Entry 5MI0 (X-ray diffraction, 2.35 A resolution); this record covers chains B and C of the 3 polymer chains in the assembly.

# Chain B
Name: Monoclonal antibody 9AD4
Organism: Mus musculus
Notes: antibody fragment or engineered binder
Sequence (258 residues; each row starts with the number of its first residue; numbers below 1 keep their minus sign (Met-18 is residue -18)):
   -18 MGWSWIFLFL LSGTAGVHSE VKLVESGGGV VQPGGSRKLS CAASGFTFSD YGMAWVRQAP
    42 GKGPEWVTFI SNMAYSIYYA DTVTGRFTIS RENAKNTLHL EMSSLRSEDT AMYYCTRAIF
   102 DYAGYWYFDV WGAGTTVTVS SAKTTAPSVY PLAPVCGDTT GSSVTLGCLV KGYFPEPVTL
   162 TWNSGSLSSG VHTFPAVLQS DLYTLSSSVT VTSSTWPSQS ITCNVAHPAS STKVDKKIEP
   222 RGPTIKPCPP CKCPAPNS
Not modelled in the structure: -18 to 1, 223-239
Disulfide bonds: Cys22-Cys96, Cys149-Cys204

# Chain C
Name: Monoclonal antibody 9AD4
Organism: Mus musculus
Notes: antibody fragment or engineered binder
Sequence (238 residues; each row starts with the number of its first residue; numbers below 1 keep their minus sign (Met-19 is residue -19)):
   -19 MVSTPQFLVF LLFWIPASRG DIVLTQSPAS LAVSLGQRAT ISCRASESVE YYGTSLMQWF
    41 QQKPGQPPRL LIHGASNVQS GVPARFSGSG SGTDFSLNIH PVEEDDFAMY FCQQSTKVPW
   101 TFGGGTKLEI KRADAAPTVS IFPPSSEQLT SGGASVVCFL NNFYPKDINV KWKIDGSERQ
   161 NGVLNSWTDQ DSKDSTYSMS STLTLTKDEY ERHNSYTCEA THKTSTSPIV KSFNRNEC
Not modelled in the structure: -19 to 0, 218
Disulfide bonds: Cys23-Cys92, Cys138-Cys198

# Chain B / chain C interface
Residue-residue contacts (79):
  Gln39(B) - Gln42(C)  hydrogen bond
  Gly44(B) - Phe91(C)
  Pro45(B) - Phe91(C)
  Pro45(B) - Phe102(C)
  Trp47(B) - Val98(C)  hydrophobic
  Trp47(B) - Pro99(C)  hydrophobic
  Trp47(B) - Trp100(C)
  Trp47(B) - Phe102(C)
  Phe50(B) - Trp100(C)  hydrophobic
  Tyr59(B) - Val98(C)  hydrophobic
  Tyr59(B) - Trp100(C)  hydrophobic
  Tyr95(B) - Gln42(C)  hydrogen bond
  Tyr95(B) - Gln46(C)
  Tyr95(B) - Pro47(C)  hydrophobic
  Asp102(B) - His53(C)
  Ala104(B) - Thr34(C)
  Gly105(B) - Tyr31(C)
  Tyr106(B) - Thr34(C)
  Tyr106(B) - Leu36(C)  hydrophobic
  Tyr106(B) - Gln38(C)
  Tyr106(B) - His53(C)  hydrogen bond
  Tyr106(B) - Gly54(C)  hydrogen bond (side chain-backbone)
  Tyr106(B) - Asn57(C)
  Tyr106(B) - Ser95(C)
  Trp107(B) - Ser95(C)  hydrogen bond (backbone-side chain)
  Trp107(B) - Trp100(C)  hydrophobic
  Tyr108(B) - Gln38(C)
  Tyr108(B) - Leu50(C)  hydrophobic
  Tyr108(B) - His53(C)
  Tyr108(B) - Gln59(C)
  Phe109(B) - Phe40(C)
  Phe109(B) - Leu50(C)
  Phe109(B) - Trp100(C)  hydrophobic
  Asp110(B) - Leu50(C)
  Trp112(B) - Phe40(C)
  Trp112(B) - Pro47(C)  hydrophobic
  Trp112(B) - Pro48(C)
  Trp112(B) - Phe102(C)  hydrophobic
  Gly113(B) - Pro47(C)
  Val130(B) - Glu127(C)
  Tyr131(B) - Ser125(C)
  Tyr131(B) - Glu127(C)
  Tyr131(B) - Gln128(C)
  Tyr131(B) - Ser131(C)
  Pro132(B) - Ser125(C)
  Pro132(B) - Glu127(C)
  Leu133(B) - Phe122(C)
  Leu133(B) - Val137(C)  hydrophobic
  Ala134(B) - Phe122(C)
  Val136(B) - Ile121(C)
  Val136(B) - Pro123(C)
  Val136(B) - Phe213(C)  hydrophobic
  Thr146(B) - Ser120(C)
  Thr146(B) - Phe122(C)
  Gly148(B) - Phe139(C)
  Leu150(B) - Ser135(C)
  Lys152(B) - Thr184(C)
  His173(B) - Asn141(C)
  His173(B) - Asn142(C)  hydrogen bond
  His173(B) - Ser178(C)
  Phe175(B) - Phe139(C)  hydrophobic
  Phe175(B) - Asn141(C)
  Phe175(B) - Ser166(C)
  Phe175(B) - Thr168(C)
  Phe175(B) - Ser178(C)
  Phe175(B) - Met179(C)
  Phe175(B) - Ser180(C)
  Pro176(B) - Ser166(C)  hydrogen bond (backbone-side chain)
  Pro176(B) - Trp167(C)
  Val178(B) - Asn165(C)
  Leu179(B) - Leu164(C)
  Ser187(B) - Phe139(C)
  Ser187(B) - Ser180(C)  hydrogen bond
  Ser188(B) - Phe139(C)
  Ser189(B) - Phe139(C)
  Ser189(B) - Asn141(C)  hydrogen bond
  Lys217(B) - Glu127(C)  salt bridge
  Arg222(B) - Pro123(C)  hydrogen bond (side chain-backbone)
  Arg222(B) - Pro124(C)  hydrogen bond (side chain-backbone)
Interface residues without a listed pair, chain B (47 interface residues in all): Val37, Glu46, Tyr60, Asp62, Ala114, Pro135, Cys137, Leu147, Thr174, Gln180
Interface residues without a listed pair, chain C (47 interface residues in all): Asp1, Gln93, Glu217

# In short
The chain B/chain C interface involves 47 residues from each chain, with 11 hydrogen bonds and 1 salt bridge.
Polar contacts include Lys217(B)-Glu127(C), Gln39(B)-Gln42(C) and Tyr95(B)-Gln42(C).
Chain B is Monoclonal antibody 9AD4 and chain C is Monoclonal antibody 9AD4, both from Mus musculus; the
structure, A thermally stabilised version of Plasmodium falciparum RH5, was determined by X-ray diffraction.
